Entry 3JVM (X-ray diffraction, 1.20 A resolution); this record covers chain A.

Chain A:
Name: Bromodomain-containing protein 4
Source organism: Mus musculus
Notes: fragment: bromodomain 2
Reference sequence: Q9ESU6 (BRD4_MOUSE); residue numbers follow UniProt; this construct covers 349-464
Amino-acid sequence (120 residues; row label = number of the first residue in the row):
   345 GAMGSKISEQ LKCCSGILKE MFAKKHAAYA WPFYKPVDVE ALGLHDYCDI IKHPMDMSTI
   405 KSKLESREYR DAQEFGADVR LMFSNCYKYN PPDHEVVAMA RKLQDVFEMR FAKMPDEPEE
Unresolved in the structure: 461-464
Differences from the reference sequence: expression tag (345-348)
Curated features (UniProtKB/Swiss-Prot):
  - site: Asn-434 (Acetylated histone binding)
  - mutagenesis: Tyr-431 (Y431C: Reduced acetylated histone binding. Reduced binding to promoters and enhancers of BRD4 target genes), Tyr-433 (Y433A: No effect on acetylated histone binding), Val-440 (V440A: No effect on acetylated histone binding)
From the paper describing this entry:
  - binding site for beta-mercaptoethanol: Cys-357, Cys-392
  - interface residues: Asn-434

In short:
Curated annotation (UniProt) lists 3 mutagenesis sites. The paper reports a binding site for
beta-mercaptoethanol at Cys-357 and Cys-392; the interface residue Asn-434.
Chain A is Bromodomain-containing protein 4 (Mus musculus); the structure, Crystal structure of bromodomain 2
of mouse Brd4, was determined by X-ray diffraction together with 3JVJ, 3JVK and 3JVL from the same study.
